Entry 2F4V (X-ray diffraction, 3.80 A resolution); this record covers chains A and E of the 21 polymer chains in the assembly.

== Chain A ==
Molecule: 16S ribosomal RNA
Source organism: Thermus thermophilus
Sequence (1511 nucleotides; row label = number of the first residue in the row; note: 42 numbers in that range are skipped by the numbering (no residue carries them; nothing is unmodelled there); a row labelled like 190A-190L holds insertion residues (190A, then the next letters in order)):
     1 UUGUUGGAGAGUUUGAUCCUGGCUCAGGGUGAACGCUGGCGGCGUGCCUA
    51 AGACAUGCAAGUCGUGCGGG
    73 CCGCGGGGUUUU
    88 ACUCCG
    95 UGGUC
   101 AGCGGCGGACGGGUGAGUAACGCGUGGGU
  129A G
   130 ACCUACCCGGAAGAGGGGGACAACCCGGGGAAACUCGGGCUAAUCCCCCA
   180 UGUGGACCCGC
190A-190L CCCUUGGGGUGU
   191 GUCCAAAGGGCUUU
   216 GCCCGCUUCCGGAUGGGCCCGCGUCCCAUCAGCUAGUUGGUGGGGUAAUG
   266 GCCCACCAAGGCGACGACGGGUAGCCGGUCUGAGAGGAUGGCCGGCCACA
   316 GGGGCACUGAGACACGGGCCCCACUCCUACGGGAGGCAGCAGUUAGGAAU
   366 CUUCCGCAAUGGGCGCAAGCCUGACGGAGCGACGCCGCUUGGAGGAAGAA
   416 GCCCUUCGGGGUGUAAACUCCUGAA
   442 CCCGGGACGAAACCCCCGACGA
   474 GGGGACUGACGGUACCGGG
   494 GUAAUAGCGCCGGCCAACUCCGUGCCAGCAGCCGCGGUAAUACGGAGGGC
   544 GCGAGCGUUACCCGGAUUCACUGGGCGUAAAGGGCGUGUAGGCGGCCUGG
   594 GGCGUCCCAUGUGAAAGACCACGGCUCAACCGUGGGGGAGCGUGGGAUAC
   644 GCUCAGGCUAGACGGUGGGAGAGGGUGGUGGAAUUCCCGGAGUAGCGGUG
   694 AAAUGCGCAGAUACCGGGAGGAACGCCGAUGGCGAAGGCAGCCACCUGGU
   744 CCACCCGUGACGCUGAGGCGCGAAAGCGUGGGGAGCAAACCGGAUUAGAU
   794 ACCCGGGUAGUCCACGCCCUAAACGAUGCGCGCUAGGUCUCUGGGUCU
   848 CCUGGGGGCCGAAGCUAACGCGUUAAGCGCGCCGCCUGGGGAGUACGGCC
   898 GCAAGGCUGAAACUCAAAGGAAUUGACGGGGGCCCGCACAAGCGGUGGAG
   948 CAUGUGGUUUAAUUCGAAGCAACGCGAAGAACCUUACCAGGCCUUGACAU
   998 GCUAGG
 1003A G
  1004 AACCCGGGUGAAAGCCUGGGGUGCCCC
1030A-1030D GCGA
  1031 GGGGAGCCCUAGCACAGGUGCUGCAUGGCCGUCGUCAGCUCGUGCCGUGA
  1081 GGUGUUGGGUUAAGUCCCGCAACGAGCGCAACCCCCGCCGUUAGUUGCCA
  1131 GCGGUUCGGCCGGGCACUCUAACGGGACUGCCCGCGAAA
  1171 GCGGGAGGAAGGAGGGGACGACGUCUGGUCAGCAUGGCCCUUACGGCCUG
  1221 GGCGACACACGUGCUACAAUGCCCACUACAAAGCGAUGCCACCCGGCAAC
  1271 GGGGAGCUAAUCGCAAAAAGGUGGGCCCAGUUCGGAUUGGGGUCUGCAAC
  1321 CCGACCCCAUGAAGCCGGAAUCGCUAGUAAUCGCGGAUCAG
 1361A C
  1362 CAUGCCGCGGUGAAUACGUUCCCGGGCCUUGUACACACCGCCCGUCACGC
  1412 CAUGGGAGCGGGCUCUACCCGAAGUCGCCGGG
  1446 AGCCUACGGG
  1459 CAGGCGCCGAGGGUAGGGCCCGUGACUGGGGCGAAGUCGUAACAAGGUAG
  1509 CUGUACCGGAAGGUGCGGCUGGAUCA
Unresolved in the structure: 1-4
Ion coordination: Mg2+ site 1: A10 (shared with Glu-122(E) of chain E); Mg2+ site 2: G11, U12, G22; K+ site 1 near G21 (its only coordinating residue here); Mg2+ site 3: G46, G394; Mg2+ site 4 near A53 (its only coordinating residue here); K+ site 2: C58, U387; Mg2+ site 5 near U62 (its only coordinating residue here); Mg2+ site 6: G70, U98; Mg2+ site 7: A109, G331; Mg2+ site 8: A116, G117, G289; Mg2+ site 9: C121, G124, U125, C235, G236; K+ site 3: U182, G183; 58 more Mg2+ sites not listed; 7 more K+ sites not listed
Ligand contacts:
  - AB9 ((2R)-4-amino-N-{(1R,2S,3R,4R,5S)-5-amino-2-{2-[(2-aminoethyl)amino]ethoxy}-4-[(2,6-diamino-2,6-dideoxy-alpha-D-glucopyranosyl)oxy]-3-hydroxycyclohexyl}-2-hydroxybutanamide): C1404, G1405, U1406, C1407, A1408, C1409, G1491, A1492, A1493, G1494, U1495, C1496, G1497, U1498
  - D2C: A965, G966, G1053, C1054, C1195, U1196, G1197, G1198

== Chain E ==
Name: 30S ribosomal protein S5
Source organism: Thermus thermophilus
UniProtKB: P27152 (RS5_THETH); aligned to UniProt positions 1-162 over residues 1-162 (the alignment contains insertions or deletions, so no single offset holds)
Sequence (162 residues; each row starts with the number of its first residue):
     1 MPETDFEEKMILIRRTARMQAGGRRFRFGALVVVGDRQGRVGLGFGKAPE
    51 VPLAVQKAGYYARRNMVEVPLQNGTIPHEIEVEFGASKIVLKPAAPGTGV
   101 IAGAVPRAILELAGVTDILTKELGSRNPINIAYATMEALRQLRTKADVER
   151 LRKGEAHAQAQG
Unresolved in the structure: 1-4, 155-162
Ion coordination: Mg2+: Glu-122 (shared with A10(A) of chain A)

== Interface between chain A and chain E ==
Pairs across the interface (68):
  U5(A) / Ala-95(E)  base contact
  G6(A) / Ala-94(E)  base contact
  G6(A) / Ala-95(E)  hydrogen bond to the base
  G6(A) / Thr-98(E)  hydrogen bond to the base
  G6(A) / Leu-119(E)  base contact
  G7(A) / Lys-92(E)  hydrogen bond to the base
  G7(A) / Ile-101(E)  phosphate contact
  G7(A) / Thr-120(E)  hydrogen bond to the sugar
  G7(A) / Lys-121(E)  base contact
  A8(A) / Ile-101(E)  sugar contact
  A8(A) / Ala-102(E)  hydrogen bond to the sugar
  A8(A) / Gly-103(E)  hydrogen bond to the sugar
  A8(A) / Arg-107(E)  base contact
  A8(A) / Thr-120(E)  sugar contact
  A8(A) / Lys-121(E)  phosphate contact
  A8(A) / Glu-122(E)  phosphate contact
  G9(A) / Lys-121(E)  salt bridge to the phosphate
  G9(A) / Glu-122(E)  hydrogen bond to the phosphate
  G9(A) / Arg-126(E)  base contact
  A10(A) / Arg-126(E)  salt bridge to the phosphate
  G15(A) / Ala-17(E)  hydrogen bond to the base
  G15(A) / Met-19(E)  sugar contact
  G15(A) / Arg-24(E)  hydrogen bond to the sugar
  A16(A) / Thr-16(E)  sugar contact
  A16(A) / Ala-17(E)  sugar contact
  U17(A) / Arg-14(E)  phosphate contact
  C18(A) / Arg-14(E)  salt bridge to the phosphate
  C18(A) / Asn-127(E)  hydrogen bond to the phosphate
  C19(A) / Ser-125(E)  hydrogen bond to the phosphate
  C19(A) / Asn-127(E)  phosphate contact
  C19(A) / Asn-130(E)  hydrogen bond to the phosphate
  U20(A) / Ala-86(E)  phosphate contact
  A559(A) / Lys-121(E)  salt bridge to the phosphate
  A559(A) / Arg-126(E)  salt bridge to the phosphate
  U560(A) / Leu-123(E)  base contact
  A864(A) / Gly-85(E)  phosphate contact
  U921(A) / Arg-18(E)  sugar contact
  U921(A) / Met-19(E)  hydrogen bond to the sugar
  G922(A) / Met-19(E)  sugar contact
  G922(A) / Gln-20(E)  sugar contact
  G922(A) / Ala-21(E)  hydrogen bond to the sugar
  A923(A) / Ala-21(E)  phosphate contact
  C1069(A) / Arg-25(E)  hydrogen bond to the phosphate
  U1070(A) / Arg-18(E)  salt bridge to the phosphate
  U1070(A) / Gln-20(E)  phosphate contact
  U1070(A) / Arg-25(E)  salt bridge to the phosphate
  G1072(A) / Pro-49(E)  phosphate contact
  U1073(A) / Lys-57(E)  salt bridge to the phosphate
  G1074(A) / Tyr-61(E)  hydrogen bond to the phosphate
  G1077(A) / Lys-47(E)  hydrogen bond to the base
  U1078(A) / Phe-84(E)  sugar contact
  U1078(A) / Ile-129(E)  sugar contact
  U1078(A) / Asn-130(E)  hydrogen bond to the sugar
  G1079(A) / Arg-14(E)  hydrogen bond to the phosphate
  G1079(A) / Tyr-133(E)  phosphate contact
  A1080(A) / Arg-14(E)  salt bridge to the phosphate
  A1080(A) / Thr-16(E)  hydrogen bond to the phosphate
  A1080(A) / Lys-47(E)  salt bridge to the phosphate
  G1081(A) / Thr-16(E)  hydrogen bond to the phosphate
  C1192(A) / Arg-25(E)  hydrogen bond to the base
  G1193(A) / Arg-25(E)  sugar contact
  U1194(A) / Gly-22(E)  sugar contact
  A1396(A) / Met-19(E)  sugar contact
  A1396(A) / Arg-24(E)  sugar contact
  C1397(A) / Arg-24(E)  salt bridge to the phosphate
  A1398(A) / Gln-20(E)  base contact
  A1398(A) / Gly-22(E)  base contact
  A1398(A) / Gly-23(E)  base contact
Also at the interface, not in a pair above, chain A (35 interface residues in all): C1071
Also at the interface, not in a pair above, chain E (44 interface residues in all): Arg-27, Phe-45, Ala-48, Leu-53, Tyr-60, Ser-87, Ala-104

== Overview ==
35 residues of chain A face 44 of chain E across their interface, with 22 hydrogen bonds and 11 salt bridges.
Polar pairs include G6(A)/Ala-95(E), G6(A)/Thr-98(E) and G7(A)/Lys-92(E). Bound to chain A: D2C and compound
AB9. The Mg2+ site is built by A10(A) and Glu-122(E).
Chain A is 16S ribosomal RNA and chain E is 30S ribosomal protein S5, both from Thermus thermophilus; the
structure, 30S ribosome + designer antibiotic, was determined by X-ray diffraction together with 2F4S, 2F4T
and 2F4U from the same study.
